PDB entry 8P6P | electron microscopy, 3.20 A resolution | chains 5 and D of the 26 polymer chains in the assembly

[Chain 5]
Molecule: 16S ribosomal RNA
From: Mycoplasmoides pneumoniae M129
Sequence (1520 nucleotides; numbered 1 to 1520; the number before each row is that of its first residue):
     1 UUUUUCUGAGAGUUUGAUCCUGGCUCAGGAUUAACGCUGGCGGCAUGCCU
    51 AAUACAUGCAAGUCGAUCGAAAGUAGUAAUACUUUAGAGGCGAACGGGUG
   101 AGUAACACGUAUCCAAUCUACCUUAUAAUGGGGGAUAACUAGUUGAAAGA
   151 CUAGCUAAUACCGCAUAAGAACUUUGGUUCGCAUGAAUCAAAGUUGAAAG
   201 GACCUGCAAGGGUUCGUUAUUUGAUGAGGGUGCGCCAUAUCAGCUAGUUG
   251 GUGGGGUAACGGCCUACCAAGGCAAUGACGUGUAGCUAUGCUGAGAAGUA
   301 GAAUAGCCACAAUGGGACUGAGACACGGCCCAUACUCCUACGGGAGGCAG
   351 CAGUAGGGAAUUUUUCACAAUGAGCGAAAGCUUGAUGGAGCAAUGCCGCG
   401 UGAACGAUGAAGGUCUUUAAGAUUGUAAAGUUCUUUUAUUUGGGAAGAAU
   451 GACUUUAGCAGGUAAUGGCUAGAGUUUGACUGUACCAUUUUGAAUAAGUG
   501 ACGACUAACUAUGUGCCAGCAGUCXCGGUAAUACAUAGGUCGCAAGCGUU
   551 AUCCGGAUUUAUUGGGCGUAAAGCAAGCGCAGGCGGAUUGAAAAGUCUGG
   601 UGUUAAAGGCAGCUGCUUAACAGUUGUAUGCAUUGGAAACUAUUAAUCUA
   651 GAGUGUGGUAGGGAGUUUUGGAAUUUCAUGUGGAGCGGUGAAAUGCGUAG
   701 AUAUAUGAAGGAACACCAGUGGCGAAGGCGAAAACUUAGGCCAUUACUGA
   751 CGCUUAGGCUUGAAAGUGUGGGGAGCAAAUAGGAUUAGAUACCCUAGUAG
   801 UCCACACCGUAAACGAUAGAUACUAGCUGUCGGGGCGAUCCCCUCGGUAG
   851 UGAAGUUAACACAUUAAGUAUCUCGCCUGGGUAGUACAUUCGCAAGAAUG
   901 AAACUCAAACGGAAUUGACGGGGACCCGCACAAGUGGUGGAGCAUGUUGC
   951 UUAAUUCGACGGUACACGAAAAACCUUACCUAGACUUGACAUCCUUGGCA
  1001 AAAUUAUGGAAACAUAAUGGAGGUUAACCGAGUGACAGGUGGUGCAUGGU
  1051 UGUCGUCAGCUCGUGUCGUGAGAUGUUGGGUUAAGUCCCGCAACGAGCGC
  1101 AACCCUUAUCGUUAGUUACAUUGUCUAGCGAGACUGCUAAUGCAAAUUGG
  1151 AGGAAGGAAGGGAUGACGUCAAAUCAUCAUGCCCCUUAUGUCUAGGGCUG
  1201 CAAACGUGCUACAAUGGCCAAUACAAACAGUCGCCAGCUUGUAAAAGUGA
  1251 GCAAAUCUGUAAAGUUGGUCUCAGUUCGGAUUGAGGGCUGCAAUUCGUCC
  1301 UCAUGAAGUCGGAAUCACUAGUAAUCGCGAAUCAGCUAUGUCGCGGUGAA
  1351 UACGUUCUCGGGUCUUGUACACACXGXCCGUCAAACUAUGAAAGCUGGUA
  1401 AUAUUUAAAAACGUGUUGCUAACCAUUAGGAAGCGCAUGUCAAGGAUAGC
  1451 ACCGGUGAUUGGAGUUAAGUCGUAACAAGGUACCCCUACGAGAACGUGGG
  1501 GGUGGAUCACCUCCUUUCUA
Not modelled in the structure: 1-4, 1512-1520
Construct notes: conflict A1003 (G119315 in 26117688)
Modified residues: G7M (N7-methyl-guanosine-5'-monophosphate) at position 525, 5MC (5-methylcytidine-5'-monophosphate) at position 1375, B8T (4-methyl, cytidine-5'-monophosphate) at position 1377, MA6 (6N-dimethyladenosine-5'-monophoshate) at position 1493, MA6 (6N-dimethyladenosine-5'-monophoshate) at position 1494
Ion coordination: Mg2+ site 1 near G22 (its only coordinating residue here); Mg2+ site 2: C49, G100; Mg2+ site 3 near A54 (its only coordinating residue here); Mg2+ site 4 near U85 (its only coordinating residue here); Mg2+ site 5 near G92 (its only coordinating residue here); Mg2+ site 6 near A94 (its only coordinating residue here); Mg2+ site 7 near C95 (its only coordinating residue here); Mg2+ site 8 near G98 (its only coordinating residue here); Mg2+ site 9: A101, G102, G285; Mg2+ site 10: A160, C161; Mg2+ site 11 near G251 (its only coordinating residue here); Mg2+ site 12 near U252 (its only coordinating residue here); 41 more Mg2+ sites not listed
Residues lining bound ligands:
  - pentane-1,5-diamine (N2P): C574, A576, G577, A756, G757, G758, C759
  - 1,4-diaminobutane (PUT), molecule 1: G768, U769, G770, G771, G772, G800
  - 1,4-diaminobutane (PUT), molecule 2: G936, G937, U938, G939, G1311
  - spermidine (SPD), molecule 1: G962, C965, A966, C967, G1206, U1207, G1340, U1341
  - spermidine (SPD), molecule 2: A1323, A1324, U1325, C1326, C1344, G1345

[Chain D]
Protein: 30S ribosomal protein S5
From: Mycoplasmoides pneumoniae M129
UniProtKB: Q50301 (RS5_MYCPN); numbering as in UniProt (aligned over 1-219)
Chain sequence (219 residues; row label = number of the first residue in the row):
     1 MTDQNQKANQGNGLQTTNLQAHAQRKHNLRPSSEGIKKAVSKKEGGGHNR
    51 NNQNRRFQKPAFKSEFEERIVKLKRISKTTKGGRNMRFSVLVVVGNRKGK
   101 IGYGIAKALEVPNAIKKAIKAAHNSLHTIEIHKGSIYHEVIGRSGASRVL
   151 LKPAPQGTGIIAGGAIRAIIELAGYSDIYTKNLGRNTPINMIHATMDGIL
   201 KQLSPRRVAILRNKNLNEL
Not modelled in the structure: 1-64

[How chain 5 and chain D interact]
Contacting residue pairs - 65 pairs, chain 5 then chain D:
  U7(5) with Lys152(D), hydrogen bond to the base; Pro155(D), base contact; Tyr179(D), base contact
  G8(5) with Leu150(D), base contact; Lys152(D), hydrogen bond to the base; Tyr179(D), phosphate contact; Thr180(D), hydrogen bond to the sugar; Lys181(D), base contact
  A9(5) with Ile161(D), sugar contact; Gly163(D), base contact; Thr180(D), sugar contact
  G10(5) with Gly163(D), sugar contact; Lys181(D), salt bridge to the phosphate; Asn182(D), hydrogen bond to the phosphate
  A11(5) with Asn186(D), phosphate contact
  G16(5) with Ser77(D), hydrogen bond to the base; Lys78(D), base contact; Thr79(D), sugar contact; Arg84(D), sugar contact
  A17(5) with Ile76(D), sugar contact; Ser77(D), sugar contact
  U18(5) with Lys74(D), phosphate contact
  C19(5) with Thr187(D), phosphate contact; Asn190(D), phosphate contact
  C20(5) with Ala146(D), phosphate contact; Arg185(D), phosphate contact; Thr187(D), hydrogen bond to the phosphate; Asn190(D), hydrogen bond to the phosphate
  U21(5) with Ala146(D), phosphate contact; Arg185(D), salt bridge to the phosphate
  G22(5) with Arg185(D), hydrogen bond to the base
  A557(5) with Lys181(D), salt bridge to the phosphate
  U558(5) with Leu183(D), sugar contact
  U857(5) with Arg143(D), salt bridge to the phosphate
  A858(5) with Arg143(D), salt bridge to the phosphate; Gly145(D), phosphate contact
  U916(5) with Lys78(D), hydrogen bond to the sugar; Thr79(D), hydrogen bond to the base
  G917(5) with Thr79(D), sugar contact; Thr80(D), hydrogen bond to the sugar
  A918(5) with Lys81(D), phosphate contact
  U1061(5) with Thr80(D), phosphate contact; Asn85(D), hydrogen bond to the phosphate
  C1062(5) with Leu109(D), phosphate contact
  G1063(5) with Lys117(D), salt bridge to the phosphate
  U1064(5) with Lys117(D), salt bridge to the phosphate
  U1069(5) with Ile189(D), sugar contact; Asn190(D), hydrogen bond to the sugar; His193(D), hydrogen bond to the sugar
  A1071(5) with Ile76(D), sugar contact; Ser77(D), phosphate contact; Lys107(D), salt bridge to the phosphate
  G1072(5) with Ile76(D), phosphate contact; Ser77(D), phosphate contact; Lys78(D), hydrogen bond to the phosphate; Arg87(D), salt bridge to the phosphate; Lys107(D), hydrogen bond to the base
  A1073(5) with Lys78(D), phosphate contact
  G1168(5) with Gly82(D), sugar contact
  G1362(5) with Lys81(D), salt bridge to the phosphate
  A1371(5) with Thr79(D), base contact
  C1372(5) with Arg84(D), salt bridge to the phosphate
  A1373(5) with Thr80(D), base contact; Gly82(D), base contact; Gly83(D), base contact
Interface residues without a listed pair, chain 5 (35 interface residues in all): G556, G1070, U1169
Interface residues without a listed pair, chain D (41 interface residues in all): Arg75, Ile105, Ser147, Arg148, Pro153, Ala162, Met191

[Summary]
35 residues of chain 5 face 41 of chain D across their interface, with 16 hydrogen bonds and 11 salt bridges.
Among the polar pairs are U7(5)-Lys152(D), G8(5)-Lys152(D) and G16(5)-Ser77(D). Bound to chain 5: spermidine,
1,4-diaminobutane and pentane-1,5-diamine.
Chain 5 is 16S ribosomal RNA and chain D is 30S ribosomal protein S5, both from Mycoplasmoides pneumoniae
M129; the structure, Mycoplasma pneumoniae small ribosomal subunit in chloramphenicol-treated cells, was
determined by electron microscopy, deposited together with 8P7X, 8P7Y, 8P8B, 8P8V and 8P8W.
